Entry 6PWF (electron microscopy, 4.07 A resolution (low resolution: residue-level contacts below are approximate; hydrogen-bond / salt-bridge calls are withheld)); this record covers chains E and J of the 11 polymer chains in the assembly.

== Chain E ==
Name: Histone H3
Organism: Drosophila melanogaster
UniProtKB: P02299 (H3_DROME); residues 0-135 here correspond to UniProt positions 1-136 (UniProt number = residue number + 1)
Sequence (136 residues; each row starts with the number of its first residue; numbering starts at 0):
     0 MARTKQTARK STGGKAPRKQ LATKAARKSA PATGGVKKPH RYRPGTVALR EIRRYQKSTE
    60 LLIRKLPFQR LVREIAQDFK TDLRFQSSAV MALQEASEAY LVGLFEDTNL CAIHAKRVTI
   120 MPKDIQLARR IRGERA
Unresolved in the structure: 0-37, 134-135

== Chain J ==
Molecule: 147-nt DNA strand
Organism: synthetic construct
Sequence (147 nucleotides; numbered -73 to 73; the number before each row is that of its first residue; numbers below 1 keep their minus sign (DA-73 is residue -73)):
   -73 ATCGAGAATC CCGGTGCCGA GGCCGCTCAA TTGGTCGTAG ACAGCTCTAG CACCGCTTAA
   -13 ACGCACGTAC GCGCTGTCCC CCGCGTTTTA ACCGCCAAGG GGATTACTCC CTAGTCTCCA
    47 GGCACGTGTC AGATATATAC ATCCGAT
Unresolved in the structure: -73

== Interface between chain E and chain J ==
Pairs across the interface (19):
  Arg40(E) with DG-7(J); DC70(J); DG71(J)
  Arg42(E) with DA-5(J)
  Pro43(E) with DA-5(J)
  Thr45(E) with DC70(J)
  Arg72(E) with DC-23(J)
  Arg83(E) with DG-24(J); DC-23(J)
  Phe84(E) with DG-24(J); DC-23(J)
  Gln85(E) with DG-24(J)
  Ser86(E) with DG-24(J)
  Arg116(E) with DG-3(J); DC-2(J)
  Val117(E) with DG-3(J)
  Thr118(E) with DG-3(J)
  Met120(E) with DG-3(J); DC-2(J)
Interface residues without a listed pair, chain E (14 interface residues in all): Arg63
Interface residues without a listed pair, chain J (11 interface residues in all): DA-14, DA-13, DC-4

== In short ==
Chain E and chain J form an interface of 14 and 11 residues respectively.
Chain E is Histone H3 (Drosophila melanogaster) and chain J is a 147-nt DNA strand (synthetic construct); the
structure, Cryo-EM structure of the ATPase domain of chromatin remodeling factor ISWI bound to the nucleosome,
was determined by electron microscopy (same publication as 6PWE).
